Entry 8W0Z (X-ray diffraction, 2.00 A resolution); this record covers chains A and D of the 4 polymer chains in the assembly.

# Chain A (and D)
Name: Long-chain specific acyl-CoA dehydrogenase, mitochondrial
Source organism: Homo sapiens
Notes: EC 1.3.8.8; chain D of this document is another copy of the same molecule, construct and numbering; everything in this record applies to it too
UniProt: P28330 (ACADL_HUMAN); residue numbers follow UniProt; this construct covers 31-430
Chain sequence (400 residues; row label = number of the first residue in the row):
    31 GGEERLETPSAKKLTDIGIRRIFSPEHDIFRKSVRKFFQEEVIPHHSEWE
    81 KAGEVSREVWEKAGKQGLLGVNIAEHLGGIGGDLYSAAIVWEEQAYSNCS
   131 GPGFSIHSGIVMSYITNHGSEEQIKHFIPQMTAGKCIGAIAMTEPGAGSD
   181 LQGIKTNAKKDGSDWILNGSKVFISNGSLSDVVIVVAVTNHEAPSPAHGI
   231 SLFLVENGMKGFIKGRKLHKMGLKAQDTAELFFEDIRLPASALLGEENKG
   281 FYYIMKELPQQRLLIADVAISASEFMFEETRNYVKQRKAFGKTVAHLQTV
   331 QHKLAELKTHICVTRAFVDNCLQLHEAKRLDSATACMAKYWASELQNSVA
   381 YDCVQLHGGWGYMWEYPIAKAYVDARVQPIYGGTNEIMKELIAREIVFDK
Disordered / not traced: 31-33, 429-430
Sequence notes: engineered mutation Q291 (Glu in P28330)
Ligand contacts:
  - FAD (flavin-adenine dinucleotide), molecule 1: I170, A171, M172, T173, A177, G178, S179, V202, F203, I204, S205, K250, T258, V407, I410, Y411, G412, G413, T414, E416, I417, E420
  - FAD, molecule 2: R317, F320, V324, L327, T329, V330, Q385, L386, H387, G388, G389, W390, Y392, M393
Swiss-Prot annotation at these positions:
  - binding site (FAD): I170 to S179, F203 to S205, R317, Q328, Q385 to G389, T414 to E416
  - binding site (substrate): S179, A227, H228, Y282, P289, Q290, R292, G412, G413
  - modified residue: K42 (N6-acetyllysine), S54 (Phosphoserine), K66 (N6-acetyllysine), K81 (N6-acetyllysine), K92 (N6-acetyllysine), K95 (N6-acetyllysine), K165 (N6-succinyllysine), K240 (N6-succinyllysine), K254 (N6-acetyllysine), K279 (N6-acetyllysine), K318 (N6-acetyllysine), K322 (N6-acetyllysine), K358 (N6-acetyllysine), S362 (Phosphoserine)
What the authors report for this chain:
  - mutagenesis - E291Q: abolished catalytic activity (citing earlier work)
  - specificity-determining residues: C129, S130, G131, P132, G133
  - binding site for lauric acid: Q291
  - mutagenesis - K333Q: decreased catalytic activity (citing earlier work)
  - mutagenesis - K333Q: decreased stability (citing earlier work)
  - post-translational modification sites: K42, K318, K322 (citing earlier work)

# How chain A and chain D interact
Contacting residue pairs (8):
  L327(A) with Q328(D)
  Q328(A) with L327(D); Q328(D), hydrogen bond (backbone-side chain); T329(D), hydrogen bond
  T329(A) with Q328(D), hydrogen bond; T329(D); H332(D)
  H332(A) with T329(D)

# Overview
The chain A/chain D interface involves 4 residues from each chain; the contacts include 3 hydrogen bonds.
Polar pairs include Q328(A)-Q328(D) and Q328(A)-T329(D). Bound to chain A: flavin-adenine dinucleotide. From
the paper: a binding site for lauric acid at Q291(A); E291Q of chain A abolishes catalytic activity.
Chain A and chain D are both Long-chain specific acyl-CoA dehydrogenase, mitochondrial (Homo sapiens); the
structure, Human LCAD complexed with Lauric Acid, was determined by X-ray diffraction (same publication as
8W0T and 8W0U).
